6P9Y - chains B and N of the 6 polymer chains in the assembly; structure by electron microscopy, 3.01 A resolution.

[Chain B]
Molecule: Guanine nucleotide-binding protein G(I)/G(S)/G(T) subunit beta-1
From: Homo sapiens
UniProt: P62873 (GBB1_HUMAN); residue numbers follow UniProt; this construct covers 2-340
Chain sequence (350 residues; each row starts with the number of its first residue; numbers below 1 keep their minus sign (Met-9 is residue -9)):
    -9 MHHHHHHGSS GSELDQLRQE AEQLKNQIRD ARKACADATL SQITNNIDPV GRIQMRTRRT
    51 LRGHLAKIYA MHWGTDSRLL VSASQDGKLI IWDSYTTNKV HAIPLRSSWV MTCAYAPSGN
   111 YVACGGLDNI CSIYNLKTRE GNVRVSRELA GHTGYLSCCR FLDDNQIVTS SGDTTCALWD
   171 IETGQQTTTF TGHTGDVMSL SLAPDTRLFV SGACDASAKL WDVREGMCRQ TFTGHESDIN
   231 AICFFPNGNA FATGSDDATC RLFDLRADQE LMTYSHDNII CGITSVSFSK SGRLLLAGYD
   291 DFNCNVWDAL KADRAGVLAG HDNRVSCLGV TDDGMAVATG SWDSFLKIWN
Not modelled in the structure: -9 to 2
Construct notes: expression tag (-9 to 1)
Swiss-Prot annotation at these positions:
  - modified residue: Ser2 (N-acetylserine), His266 (Phosphohistidine)

[Chain N]
Molecule: Nanobody 35
From: Lama glama
Notes: antibody fragment or engineered binder
Chain sequence (138 residues; numbered 1 to 138; the number before each row is that of its first residue):
     1 QVQLQESGGG LVQPGGSLRL SCAASGFTFS NYKMNWVRQA PGKGLEWVSD ISQSGASISY
    61 TGSVKGRFTI SRDNAKNTLY LQMNSLKPED TAVYYCARCP APFTRDCFDV TSTTYAYRGQ
   121 GTQVTVSSHH HHHHEPEA
Not modelled in the structure: 127-138
Disulfide bonds: Cys22-Cys96, Cys99-Cys107

[Interface between chain B and chain N]
Contacting residue pairs (20; chain B residue first):
  Arg8(B) with Gln120(N)
  Lys15(B) with Gln1(N)
  Thr184(B) with Thr114(N)
  Cys204(B) with Tyr117(N), hydrogen bond (backbone-side chain)
  Asp205(B) with Ala116(N); Tyr117(N)
  Ala206(B) with Tyr117(N)
  Thr223(B) with Gln1(N)
  Glu226(B) with Val2(N); Gly26(N); Phe27(N); Thr28(N); Tyr32(N), hydrogen bond; Arg98(N), hydrogen bond (backbone-side chain)
  Ser227(B) with Pro100(N), hydrogen bond (side chain-backbone); Tyr117(N)
  Asp228(B) with Tyr117(N), hydrogen bond
  Asp246(B) with Pro102(N)
  Asp247(B) with Tyr32(N), hydrogen bond
  Ile270(B) with Phe103(N), hydrophobic
Also at the interface, not in a pair above, chain B (15 interface residues in all): Glu12, His225
Also at the interface, not in a pair above, chain N (16 interface residues in all): Gln3, Ala101

[Overview]
15 residues of chain B face 16 of chain N across their interface; the contacts include 6 hydrogen bonds. Polar
contacts include Cys204(B)-Tyr117(N), Glu226(B)-Tyr32(N) and Glu226(B)-Arg98(N).
Here chain B is Guanine nucleotide-binding protein G(I)/G(S)/G(T) subunit beta-1 (Homo sapiens) and chain N is
Nanobody 35 (Lama glama). Entry 6P9Y (PAC1 GPCR Receptor complex) was determined by electron microscopy (same
publication as 6P9X).
